PDB entry 4L6G | X-ray diffraction, 1.37 A resolution | chain A

Chain A:
Name: P450cin
From: Citrobacter braakii
Notes: EC 1.14.-.-
Reference sequence: Q8VQF6 (Q8VQF6_CITBR); residue numbers follow UniProt; this construct covers 8-404
Chain sequence (398 residues; each row starts with the number of its first residue):
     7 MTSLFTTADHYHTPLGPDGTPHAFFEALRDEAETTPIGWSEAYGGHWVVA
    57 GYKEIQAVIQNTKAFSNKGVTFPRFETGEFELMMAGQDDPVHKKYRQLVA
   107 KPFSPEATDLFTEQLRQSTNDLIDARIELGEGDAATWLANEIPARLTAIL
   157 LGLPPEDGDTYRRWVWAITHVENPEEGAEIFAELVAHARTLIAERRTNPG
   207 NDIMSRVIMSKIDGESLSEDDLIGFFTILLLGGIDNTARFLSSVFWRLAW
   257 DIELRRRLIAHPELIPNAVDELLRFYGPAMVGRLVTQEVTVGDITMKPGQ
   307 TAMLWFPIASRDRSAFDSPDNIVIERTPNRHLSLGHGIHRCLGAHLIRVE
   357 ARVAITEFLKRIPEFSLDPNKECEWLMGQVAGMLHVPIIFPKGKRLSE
Not modelled in the structure: 7
Differences from the reference sequence: initiating methionine (7); engineered mutation Phe81 (Tyr in Q8VQF6)
Ion coordination: heme Fe near Cys347 (its only coordinating residue here)
Residues lining bound ligands:
  - 1,8-cineole (CNL; 1,3,3-trimethyl-2-oxabicyclo[2.2.2]octane): Val76, Thr77, Phe81, Leu88, Ala91, Ile234, Leu237, Gly238, Asn242, Ala285, Met286, Val287, Gln385, Val386
  - heme (HEM): Ile65, Asn73, Val76, Met90, Ala91, His98, Arg102, Phe109, Leu156, Ile234, Leu235, Gly238, Gly239, Asn242, Thr243, Phe246, Leu279, Pro284, Ala285, Val287, Arg289, Phe312, Ser339, Leu340, Gly341, Ile344, His345, Arg346, Cys347, Leu348, Gly349, Ile353

In short:
Chain A binds heme and 1,8-cineole.
Chain A is P450cin (Citrobacter braakii); the structure, Crystal Structure of P450cin Y81F mutant,
crystallized in 7 mM 1,8-cineole, was determined by X-ray diffraction together with 4L77 and 4LHT from the
same study.
